PDB entry 7KSA | X-ray diffraction, 2.50 A resolution | chain A

Chain A:
Protein: Cytochrome P450 3A4
Organism: Homo sapiens
Notes: EC 1.14.14.1, 1.14.14.56, 1.14.14.73, 1.14.14.55
UniProt: P08684 (CP3A4_HUMAN); aligned to UniProt positions 1-483 over residues 21-503 (the alignment contains insertions or deletions, so no single offset holds)
Sequence (487 residues; numbered 21 to 507; the number before each row is that of its first residue):
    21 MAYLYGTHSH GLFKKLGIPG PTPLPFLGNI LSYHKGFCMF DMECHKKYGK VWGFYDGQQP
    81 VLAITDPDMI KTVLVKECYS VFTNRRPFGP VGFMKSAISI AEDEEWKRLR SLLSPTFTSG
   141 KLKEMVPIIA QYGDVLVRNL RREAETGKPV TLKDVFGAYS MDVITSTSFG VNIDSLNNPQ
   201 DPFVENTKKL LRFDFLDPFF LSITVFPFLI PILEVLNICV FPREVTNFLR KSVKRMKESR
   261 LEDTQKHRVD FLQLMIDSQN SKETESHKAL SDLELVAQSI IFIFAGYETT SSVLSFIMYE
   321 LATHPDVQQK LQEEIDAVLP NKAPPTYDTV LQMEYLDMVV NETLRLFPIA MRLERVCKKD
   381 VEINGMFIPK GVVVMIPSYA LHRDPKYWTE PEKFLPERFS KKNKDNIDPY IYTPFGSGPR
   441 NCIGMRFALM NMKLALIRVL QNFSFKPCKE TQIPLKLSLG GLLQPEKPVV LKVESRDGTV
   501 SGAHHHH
Not modelled in the structure: 21-27, 209-217, 259-268, 279-286, 497-507
Differences from the reference sequence: expression tag (504-507)
Metal / ion sites: heme Fe: Cys442 (together with X8P)
Residues lining bound ligands:
  - heme (HEM): Arg105, Ile118, Ser119, Trp126, Arg130, Phe137, Phe271, Ile301, Phe302, Ala305, Gly306, Thr309, Val313, Leu364, Ile369, Ala370, Leu373, Arg375, Pro434, Phe435, Gly436, Ser437, Arg440, Asn441, Cys442, Ile443, Gly444, Phe447, Ala448, Met452
  - X8P ((tert-butyl {1-[(1-oxo-3-phenyl-1-{[3-(pyridin-3-yl-kappaN)prop-1-en-1-yl]amino}propan-2-yl)sulfanyl]-3-phenylpropan-2-yl}carbamate)(6,6'-dimethyl-2,2'-bipyridine-kappa~2~N~1~,N~1'~)(1~2~,2~2~:2~6~,3~2~-terpyridine-kappa~3~N~11~,N~21~,N~31~)ruthenium): Phe57, Asp76, Arg105, Arg106, Phe108, Ser119, Ile120, Phe220, Thr224, Phe241, Ile301, Phe304, Ala305, Thr309, Ile369, Ala370, Met371, Arg372, Leu373, Glu374, Gly481
From the paper describing this entry:
  - binding site for X8P: Phe57, Phe108, Phe220, Phe241, Phe304

Summary:
Ligands of chain A: heme and compound X8P. From the paper: a binding site for X8P at Phe57, Phe108 and Phe220
among others.
Chain A is Cytochrome P450 3A4 (Homo sapiens); the structure, Crystal structure of human CYP3A4 with the caged
inhibitor, was determined by X-ray diffraction together with 7KS8 from the same study.
